Entry 8CVZ (electron microscopy, 3.52 A resolution); this record covers chains A and I of the 10 polymer chains in the assembly.

Chain A:
Protein: Glycogen [starch] synthase, muscle
Source organism: Homo sapiens
Notes: EC 2.4.1.11
Reference sequence: P13807 (GYS1_HUMAN); numbering as in UniProt (aligned over 1-634)
Amino-acid sequence (634 residues; each row starts with the number of its first residue):
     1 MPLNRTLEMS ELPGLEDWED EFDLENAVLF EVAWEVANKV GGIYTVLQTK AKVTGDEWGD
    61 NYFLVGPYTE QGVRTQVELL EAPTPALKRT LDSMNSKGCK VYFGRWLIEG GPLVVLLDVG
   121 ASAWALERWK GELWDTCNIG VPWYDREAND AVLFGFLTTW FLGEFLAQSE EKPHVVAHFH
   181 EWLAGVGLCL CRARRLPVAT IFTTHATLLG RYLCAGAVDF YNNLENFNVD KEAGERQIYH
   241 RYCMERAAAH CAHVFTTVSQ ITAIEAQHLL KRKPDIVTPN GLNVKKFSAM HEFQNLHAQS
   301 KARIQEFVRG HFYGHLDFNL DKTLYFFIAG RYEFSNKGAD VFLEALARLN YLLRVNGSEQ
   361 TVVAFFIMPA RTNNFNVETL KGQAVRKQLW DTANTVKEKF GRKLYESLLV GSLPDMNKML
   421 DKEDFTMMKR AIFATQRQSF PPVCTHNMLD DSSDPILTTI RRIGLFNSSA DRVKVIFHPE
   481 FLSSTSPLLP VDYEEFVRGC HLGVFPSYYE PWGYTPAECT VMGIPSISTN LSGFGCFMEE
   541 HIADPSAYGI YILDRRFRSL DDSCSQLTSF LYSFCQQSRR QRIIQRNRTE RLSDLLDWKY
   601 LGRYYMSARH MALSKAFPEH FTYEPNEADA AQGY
Not modelled in the structure: 1-21, 288-291, 627-634
Sequence notes: engineered mutation Glu8 (Ser in P13807), Glu11 (Ser in P13807)
UniProt features mapped onto this chain:
  - binding site (UDP): Lys39, Arg331, Thr515
  - binding site (UDP-alpha-D-glucose): His205, Arg211, Arg331, Glu510, Trp512, Gly513
  - binding site (alpha-D-glucose 6-phosphate): His291, Glu292, Gln294, His297, Lys301, His501, Arg582, Arg586
  - modified residue: Ser412 (Phosphoserine)
  - natural variant: Gly464 (G464S: In NIDDM)
Reported in the primary citation:
  - conformationally variable residues (order/disorder transition): Met290 to Asn295
  - self-association interface (contacts with another copy of this molecule): Arg579 to Leu595
  - mutagenesis - S8E/S11E: increased catalytic activity

Chain I:
Protein: Glycogenin-1
Source organism: Homo sapiens
Notes: EC 2.4.1.186
Reference sequence: P46976 (GLYG_HUMAN); residues 1-350 here = UniProt positions 1-350
Amino-acid sequence (352 residues; row label = number of the first residue in the row; numbers below 1 keep their minus sign (Gly-1 is residue -1)):
    -1 GPMTDQAFVT LTTNDAYAKG ALVLGSSLKQ HRTTRRLVVL ATPQVSDSMR KVLETVFDEV
    59 IMVDVLDSGD SAHLTLMKRP ELGVTLTKLH CWSLTQYSKC VFMDADTLVL ANIDDLFDRE
   119 ELSAAPDPGW PDCFNSGVFV YQPSVETYNQ LLHLASEQGS FDGGDQGILN TFFSSWATTD
   179 IRKHLPFIYN LSSISIFSYL PAFKVFGASA KVVHFLGRVK PWNYTYDPKT KSVKSEAHDP
   239 NMTHPEFLIL WWNIFTTNVL PLLQQFGLVK DTCSYVNVLS DLVYTLAFSC GFCRKEDVSG
   299 AISHLSLGEI PAMAQPFVSS EERKERWEQG QADYMGADSF DNIKRKLDTY LQ
Not modelled in the structure: -1, 267-350
Sequence notes: expression tag (-1 to 0); engineered mutation Phe195 (Tyr in P46976)
UniProt features mapped onto this chain:
  - region: Ser301 to Met333 (Interaction with GYS1)
  - binding site (UDP): Leu9, Thr11, Asn12, Tyr15, Arg77, Asp102, Ala103, Asp104, His212, Gly215, Lys218
  - binding site (UDP-alpha-D-glucose): Leu9, Thr11, Asn12, Tyr15, Arg77, Lys86, Asp102, Ala103, Asp104, Asn133, Ser134, Asp160, Asp163, Gln164, Gly215, Lys218
  - binding site (Mn(2+)): Asp102, Asp104, His212
  - site: Lys86 (Important for catalytic activity)
  - modified residue: Thr2 (N-acetylthreonine), Ser44 (Phosphoserine)
  - natural variant: Ala16 (A16P: In PGBM2), Thr83 (T83M: In GSD15), Asp102 (D102H: In PGBM2)
Reported in the primary citation:
  - mutagenesis - Y195F: unchanged catalytic activity (GYS1 activity) (citing earlier work)

How chain A and chain I interact:
Residue-residue contacts (27):
  Tyr68(A) with Pro0(I)
  Thr69(A) with Pro0(I)
  Gln71(A) with Asp3(I)
  Val119(A) with Pro0(I), hydrophobic
  Ser122(A) with Arg30(I)
  Trp143(A) with Ser24(I); Lys27(I); Val54(I), hydrophobic; Asn256(I), hydrogen bond (side chain-backbone); Leu260(I), hydrophobic
  Tyr144(A) with Lys27(I), hydrogen bond (backbone-side chain); Thr53(I); Leu260(I), hydrophobic
  Arg146(A) with Pro0(I); Arg34(I); Asp56(I), salt bridge
  Asp150(A) with Pro0(I)
  Gln237(A) with Gln263(I); Phe264(I)
  Arg371(A) with Ile59(I)
  Asn373(A) with Ser69(I)
  Asn374(A) with Val143(I)
  Met448(A) with Gly67(I)
  Leu449(A) with Asp65(I); Gly67(I); Asp68(I)
  Asp450(A) with Asp65(I)
Other interface residues (no listed pair), chain A (22 interface residues in all): Trp34, Val40, Pro67, Glu70, Gly120, Ala123
Other interface residues (no listed pair), chain I (22 interface residues in all): Met1, Thr2, Thr32

Summary:
Chain A and chain I each contribute 22 residues to their interface, with 2 hydrogen bonds and 1 salt bridge.
Polar contacts include Arg146(A)-Asp56(I), Trp143(A)-Asn256(I) and Tyr144(A)-Lys27(I). From the paper:
S8E/S11E of chain A increase catalytic activity; conformational variability at Met290(A).
Chain A is Glycogen [starch] synthase, muscle and chain I is Glycogenin-1, both from Homo sapiens; the
structure, Human glycogenin-1 and glycogen synthase-1 complex in the apo ordered state, was determined by
electron microscopy, deposited together with 8CVX and 8CVY.
